3GB4 - chains B and C of the 3 polymer chains in the assembly; structure by X-ray diffraction, 2.05 A resolution.

[Chain B (and C)]
Name: DdmC
From: Stenotrophomonas maltophilia
Notes: chain C of this document is another copy of the same molecule, construct and numbering; everything in this record applies to it too
Reference sequence: Q5S3I3 (Q5S3I3_STEMA); residues 2-340 here correspond to UniProt positions 1-339 (UniProt number = residue number - 1)
Amino-acid sequence (349 residues; row label = number of the first residue in the row):
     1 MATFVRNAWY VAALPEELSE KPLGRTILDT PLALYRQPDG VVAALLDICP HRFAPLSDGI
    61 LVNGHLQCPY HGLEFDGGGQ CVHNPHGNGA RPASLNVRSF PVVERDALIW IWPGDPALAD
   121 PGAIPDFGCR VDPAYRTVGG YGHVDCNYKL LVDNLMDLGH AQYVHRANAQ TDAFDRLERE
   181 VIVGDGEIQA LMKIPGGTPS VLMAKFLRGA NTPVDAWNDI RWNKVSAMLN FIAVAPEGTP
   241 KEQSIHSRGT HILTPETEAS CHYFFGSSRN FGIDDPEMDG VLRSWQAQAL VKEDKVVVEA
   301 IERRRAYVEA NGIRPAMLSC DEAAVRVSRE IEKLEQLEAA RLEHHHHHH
Unresolved in the structure: 1, 343-349
Construct notes: expression tag (1, 341-349); engineered mutation Ala2 (Met1 in Q5S3I3)
Metal / ion sites: 2Fe-2S cluster Fe: Cys49, His51, Cys68, His71; Co2+ site 1 near His65 (its only coordinating residue here); Co2+ site 2 near His83 (its only coordinating residue here); Co2+ site 3: His160, His165, Asp294
Small-molecule neighbours:
  - 3,6-dichloro-2-methoxybenzoic acid (D3M): Leu155, Leu158, Leu202, Met203, Phe206, Asn218, Asn230, Ile232, Gly249, His251, Leu282, Trp285, Leu290
  - 2Fe-2S cluster (FES): Cys49, His51, Arg52, Phe53, Ala54, Cys68, Tyr70, His71, Gly72, Leu73

[How chain B and chain C interact]
Residue-residue contacts (52):
  Asp29(B) with Tyr307(C)
  Thr30(B) with Tyr307(C)
  Pro31(B) with Tyr307(C)
  Leu46(B) with Tyr307(C)
  Asp47(B) with Arg304(C), salt bridge
  Ile48(B) with Tyr307(C), hydrophobic
  Pro50(B) with Pro315(C); Ala316(C), hydrogen bond (backbone-backbone)
  His51(B) with Pro315(C); Ala316(C), hydrogen bond (backbone-backbone); Met317(C); Leu318(C); Asp321(C), salt bridge
  Arg52(B) with Asp153(C), salt bridge; Ile301(C); Met317(C); Asp321(C), salt bridge; Ala324(C)
  Phe53(B) with Ile301(C); Arg304(C); Val308(C), hydrophobic; Ile313(C), hydrophobic; Arg314(C); Pro315(C)
  Ala54(B) with Ile301(C), hydrophobic
  Pro55(B) with Ala300(C), hydrophobic; Arg304(C)
  Gln67(B) with Tyr163(C)
  Pro69(B) with Tyr163(C); Val164(C)
  Tyr70(B) with Asn154(C), hydrogen bond; His160(C); Tyr163(C); Val164(C); Val297(C), hydrophobic; Ile301(C), hydrophobic
  His71(B) with Asp157(C), salt bridge; Gly159(C); His160(C); Tyr163(C)
  Gly72(B) with Tyr163(C)
  Asn84(B) with Leu318(C)
  Pro85(B) with Tyr163(C); Phe174(C)
  His86(B) with Gly159(C); Leu318(C); Ser319(C)
  Gly87(B) with Phe174(C); Ser319(C), hydrogen bond (backbone-side chain)
  Ser94(B) with Ala316(C)
  Leu95(B) with Ala316(C), hydrophobic; Leu318(C), hydrophobic
Interface residues without a listed pair, chain B (26 interface residues in all): Ser57, Leu73, Arg98
Interface residues without a listed pair, chain C (25 interface residues in all): Leu150, Cys320

[In short]
26 residues of chain B face 25 of chain C across their interface; the contacts include 4 hydrogen bonds and 5
salt bridges. Polar pairs include Asp47(B)-Arg304(C), His51(B)-Asp321(C) and Arg52(B)-Asp153(C). Bound to
chain B: 2Fe-2S cluster and 3,6-dichloro-2-methoxybenzoic acid.
Chain B and chain C are both DdmC (Stenotrophomonas maltophilia); the structure, Crystal Structure of Dicamba
Monooxygenase with Non-heme Cobalt and Dicamba, was determined by X-ray diffraction (same publication as 6VSH,
3GOB, 3GTE and 3GTS).
